Entry 7FFL (electron microscopy, 3.10 A resolution); this record covers chains D and J of the 15 polymer chains in the assembly.

[Chain D]
Protein: Low-density lipoprotein receptor class A domain-containing protein 3
Organism: Homo sapiens
UniProt: Q86YD5 (LRAD3_HUMAN); residue numbers follow UniProt; this construct covers 1-70
Sequence (70 residues; row label = number of the first residue in the row):
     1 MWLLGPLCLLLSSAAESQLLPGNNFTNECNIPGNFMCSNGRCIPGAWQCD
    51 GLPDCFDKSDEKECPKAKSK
Unresolved in the structure: 1-26, 65-70
Disulfides: C29-C42, C37-C55, C49-C64
Ion coordination: Ca2+: W47, D50, L52, D54, D60
Curated features (UniProtKB/Swiss-Prot):
  - region: N30 to D57 (Microbial infection: Interaction with Venezuelan equine encephalitis virus/VEEV spike proteins E1 and E2)
  - glycosylation: N24 (N-linked (GlcNAc...) asparagine)
  - mutagenesis: G33 (G33D: Loss of infection by Venezuelan equine encephalitis virus), M36 (M36T: Loss of infection by Venezuelan equine encephalitis virus), P44 (P44R: Loss of infection by Venezuelan equine encephalitis virus), W47 (W47G/I: Complete loss of interaction with Venezuelan equine encephalitis virus/VEEV spike proteins E1), D50 (D50G: Loss of infection by Venezuelan equine encephalitis virus), D57 (D57G: Complete loss of interaction with Venezuelan equine encephalitis virus/VEEV spike proteins E1; D57V: Loss of infection by Venezuelan equine encephalitis virus)

[Chain J]
Protein: Spike glycoprotein E2
Organism: Venezuelan equine encephalitis virus (strain TC-83)
UniProt: P05674 (POLS_EEVV8); residues 1-423 here correspond to UniProt positions 335-757 (UniProt number = residue number + 334)
Sequence (423 residues; numbered 1 to 423; the number before each row is that of its first residue):
     1 STEELFNEYKLTRPYMARCIRCAVGSCHSPIAIEAVKSDGHDGYVRLQTS
    51 SQYGLDSSGNLKGRTMRYDMHGTIKEIPLHQVSLYTSRPCHIVDGHGYFL
   101 LARCPAGDSITMEFKKDSVRHSCSVPYEVKFNPVGRELYTHPPEHGVEQA
   151 CQVYAHDAQNRGAYVEMHLPGSEVDSSLVSLSGSSVTVTPPDGTSALVEC
   201 ECGGTKISETINKTKQFSQCTKKEQCRAYRLQNDKWVYNSDKLPKAAGAT
   251 LKGKLHVPFLLADGKCTVPLAPEPMITFGFRSVSLKLHPKNPTYLITRQL
   301 ADEPHYTHELISEPAVRNFTVTEKGWEFVWGNHPPKRFWAQETAPGNPHG
   351 LPHEVITHYYHRYPMSTILGLSICAAIATVSVAASTWLFCRSRVACLTPY
   401 RLTPNARIPFCLAVLCCARTARA
Unresolved in the structure: 420-423
Disulfides: C19-C123, C22-C27, C90-C104, C151-C266, C200-C226, C202-C220
Curated features (UniProtKB/Swiss-Prot):
  - site: Y44 (Interaction with host receptor LDLRAD3), V93 (Interaction with host receptor LDLRAD3), V153 (Interaction with host receptor LDLRAD3), A155 (Interaction with host receptor LDLRAD3), H156 (Interaction with host receptor LDLRAD3), A262 (Interaction with host receptor LDLRAD3), A423 (Cleavage)
  - lipidation (S-palmitoyl cysteine): C396, C416, C417
  - glycosylation (N-linked (GlcNAc...) asparagine): N212, N318

[How chain D and chain J interact]
Contacting residue pairs - 6 pairs, chain D then chain J:
  W47(D) - V24(J)  hydrophobic
  F56(D) - H71(J)
  F56(D) - D175(J)
  F56(D) - S177(J)
  D57(D) - S176(J)
  D57(D) - S177(J)  hydrogen bond
Also at the interface, not in a pair above, chain D (6 interface residues in all): N39, R41, P44
Also at the interface, not in a pair above, chain J (7 interface residues in all): S26, H28

[In short]
The interface between chain D and chain J involves 6 residues on one side and 7 on the other, with 1 hydrogen
bond. The hydrogen-bonded pair is D57(D)-S177(J). Curated annotation (UniProt) lists 6 mutagenesis sites on
chain D.
Here chain D is Low-density lipoprotein receptor class A domain-containing protein 3 (Homo sapiens) and chain
J is Spike glycoprotein E2 (Venezuelan equine encephalitis virus (strain TC-83)). Entry 7FFL (Cryo-EM
structure of VEEV VLP-LDLRAD3-D1 complex at the 2-fold axes) was determined by electron microscopy together
with 7FFE, 7FFF, 7FFN, 7FFO and 7FFQ from the same study.
